7LHH - chains C and G of the 4 polymer chains in the assembly; structure by electron microscopy, 7.20 A resolution (low resolution: residue-level contacts below are approximate; hydrogen-bond / salt-bridge calls are withheld).

Chain C:
Name: P fimbrial usher protein PapC
From: Escherichia coli
Reference sequence: A0A773A954 (A0A773A954_ECOLX); residues 1-809 here correspond to UniProt positions 28-836 (UniProt number = residue number + 27)
Chain sequence (809 residues; numbered 1 to 809; the number before each row is that of its first residue):
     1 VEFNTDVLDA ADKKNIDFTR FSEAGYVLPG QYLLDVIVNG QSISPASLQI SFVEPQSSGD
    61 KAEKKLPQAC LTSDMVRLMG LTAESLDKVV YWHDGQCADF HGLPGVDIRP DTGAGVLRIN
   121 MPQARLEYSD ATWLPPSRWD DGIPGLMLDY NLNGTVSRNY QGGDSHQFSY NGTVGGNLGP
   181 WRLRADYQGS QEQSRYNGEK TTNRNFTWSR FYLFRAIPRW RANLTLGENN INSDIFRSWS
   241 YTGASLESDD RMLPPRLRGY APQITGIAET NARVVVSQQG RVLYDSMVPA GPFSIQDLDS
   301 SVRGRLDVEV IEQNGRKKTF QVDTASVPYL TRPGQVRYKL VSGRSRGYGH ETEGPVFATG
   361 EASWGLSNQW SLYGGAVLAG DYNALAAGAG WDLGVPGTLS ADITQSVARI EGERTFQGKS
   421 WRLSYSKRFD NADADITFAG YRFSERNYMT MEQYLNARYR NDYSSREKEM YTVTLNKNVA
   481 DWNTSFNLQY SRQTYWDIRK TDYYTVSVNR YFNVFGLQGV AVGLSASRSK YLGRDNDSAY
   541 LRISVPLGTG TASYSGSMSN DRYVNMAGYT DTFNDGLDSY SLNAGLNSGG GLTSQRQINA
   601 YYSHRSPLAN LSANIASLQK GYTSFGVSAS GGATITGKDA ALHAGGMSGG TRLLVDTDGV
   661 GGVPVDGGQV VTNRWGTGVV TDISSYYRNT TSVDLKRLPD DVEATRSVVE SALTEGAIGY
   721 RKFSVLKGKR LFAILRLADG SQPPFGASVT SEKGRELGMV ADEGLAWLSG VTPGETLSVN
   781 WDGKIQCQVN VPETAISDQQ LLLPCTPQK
Not modelled in the structure: 645-646, 809
Construct notes: conflict Arg125 (Trp152 in A0A773A954)

Chain G:
Name: P fimbria tip G-adhesin PapG-II
From: Escherichia coli
Reference sequence: A0A798R8B8 (A0A798R8B8_ECOLX); residue numbers follow UniProt; this construct covers 1-336
Chain sequence (336 residues; row label = number of the first residue in the row):
     1 MKKWFPALLF SLCVSGESSA WNNIVFYSLG DVNSYQGGNV VITQRPQFIT SWRPGIATVT
    61 WNQCNGPGFA DGFWAYYREY IAWVVFPKKV MTQNGYPLFI EVHNKGSWSE ENTGDNDSYF
   121 FLKGYKWDER AFDAGNLCQK PGETTRLTEK FDDIIFKVAL PADLPLGDYS VKIPYTSGMQ
   181 RHFASYLGAR FKIPYNVAKT LPRENEMLFL FKNIGGCRPS AQSLEIKHGD LSINSANNHY
   241 AAQTLSVSCD VPANIRFMLL RNTTPTYSHG KKFSVGLGHG WDSIVSVNGV DTGETTMRWY
   301 KAGTQNLTIG SRLYGESSKI QPGVLSGSAT LLMILP
Not modelled in the structure: 1-20

How chain C and chain G interact:
Pairs across the interface (51):
  Asn153(C) - Gln36(G)
  Thr155(C) - Ser34(G)
  Asn159(C) - Gly30(G)
  Asn159(C) - Val32(G)
  Gln167(C) - Val32(G)
  Gln167(C) - Ser34(G)
  Asn171(C) - Gln36(G)
  Gln188(C) - Ile49(G)
  Glu199(C) - Ile56(G)
  Glu199(C) - Arg146(G)
  Thr201(C) - Arg146(G)
  Asn203(C) - Arg53(G)
  Asn230(C) - His103(G)
  Arg303(C) - Val287(G)
  Arg303(C) - Asn288(G)
  Arg303(C) - Gly289(G)
  Arg303(C) - Val290(G)
  Pro328(C) - Tyr300(G)
  Tyr329(C) - Lys301(G)
  Leu330(C) - Tyr300(G)
  Leu330(C) - Lys301(G)
  Arg332(C) - Lys301(G)
  Tyr348(C) - Asn104(G)
  Tyr348(C) - Lys105(G)
  Tyr348(C) - Gly106(G)
  Phe429(C) - Arg298(G)
  Ser464(C) - Thr113(G)
  Ser465(C) - Thr113(G)
  Tyr495(C) - Thr113(G)
  Ile498(C) - Thr113(G)
  Ile498(C) - Gly114(G)
  Thr501(C) - Gly114(G)
  Thr501(C) - Asn116(G)
  Tyr503(C) - Asn116(G)
  Ser529(C) - Asn116(G)
  Asn536(C) - Asp117(G)
  Tyr540(C) - Val90(G)
  Tyr540(C) - Met91(G)
  Tyr540(C) - Gly95(G)
  Ser555(C) - Gln93(G)
  Met566(C) - Gln93(G)
  Ser581(C) - Asp168(G)
  Asn583(C) - Gln93(G)
  Tyr601(C) - Asp168(G)
  Tyr601(C) - Leu210(G)
  Asn614(C) - Leu210(G)
  Met647(C) - Asn39(G)
  Gly649(C) - Gln44(G)
  Tyr687(C) - Ser248(G)
  Tyr687(C) - Gly303(G)
  Tyr687(C) - Thr304(G)
Interface residues without a listed pair, chain C (43 interface residues in all): Asn151, Ser169, Arg258, Gly347, Tyr531, Ser557, Arg562, Asn599
Interface residues without a listed pair, chain G (45 interface residues in all): Asn33, Gly37, Gly38, Asn94, Pro97, Ile155, Ser170, Lys199, Thr292, Thr295, Ala302

Overview:
43 residues of chain C face 45 of chain G across their interface.
Here chain C is P fimbrial usher protein PapC and chain G is P fimbria tip G-adhesin PapG-II, both from
Escherichia coli. Entry 7LHH (Cryo-EM structure of E. coli P pilus tip assembly intermediate
PapC-PapD-PapK-PapG in the second conformation) was determined by electron microscopy (same publication as
7LHG and 7LHI).
